PDB entry 6UD7 | X-ray diffraction, 2.30 A resolution | chains A and B of the 4 polymer chains in the assembly

# Chain A
Protein: DDB1- and CUL4-associated factor 15
Source organism: Homo sapiens
UniProt: Q66K64 (DCA15_HUMAN); residues 2-600 here = UniProt positions 2-600
Sequence (601 residues; each row starts with the number of its first residue; numbering starts at 0):
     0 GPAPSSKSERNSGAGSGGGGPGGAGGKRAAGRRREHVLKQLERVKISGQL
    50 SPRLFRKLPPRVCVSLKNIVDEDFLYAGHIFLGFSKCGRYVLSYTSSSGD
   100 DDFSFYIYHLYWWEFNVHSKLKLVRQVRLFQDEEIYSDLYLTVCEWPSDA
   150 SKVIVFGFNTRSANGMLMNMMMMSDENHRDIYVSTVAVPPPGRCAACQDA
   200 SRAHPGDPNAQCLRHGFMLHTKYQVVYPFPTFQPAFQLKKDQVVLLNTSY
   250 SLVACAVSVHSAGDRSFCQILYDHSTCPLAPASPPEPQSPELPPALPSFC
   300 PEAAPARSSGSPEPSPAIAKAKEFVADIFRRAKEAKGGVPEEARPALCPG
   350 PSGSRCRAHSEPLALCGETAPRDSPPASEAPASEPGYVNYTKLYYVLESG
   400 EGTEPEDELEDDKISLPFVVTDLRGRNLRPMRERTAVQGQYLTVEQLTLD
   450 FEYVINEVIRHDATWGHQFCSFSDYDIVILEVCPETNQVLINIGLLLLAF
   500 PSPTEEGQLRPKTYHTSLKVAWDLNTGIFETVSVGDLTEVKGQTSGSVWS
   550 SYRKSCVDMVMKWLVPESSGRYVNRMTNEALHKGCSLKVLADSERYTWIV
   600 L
Unresolved in the structure: 0-31, 200-209, 272-385, 398-416
Construct notes: expression tag (0-1)
UniProt features mapped onto this chain:
  - binding site (Zn(2+)): C193, C196, C211, H214
  - binding site (E7820): F231, A234, F235
  - modified residue (Phosphoserine): S50, S310, S314
Small-molecule neighbours: Indisulam (EF6; N~1~-(3-chloro-1H-indol-7-yl)benzene-1,4-disulfonamide): T230, F231, Q232, P233, A234, F235, V477, I478, R552, V556, V559, M560, L563
Reported in the primary citation:
  - contacts within the chain: R52-R55
  - binding site for Indisulam: T230, Q232, A234, F235, V559

# Chain B
Protein: DNA damage-binding protein 1
Source organism: Homo sapiens
UniProt: Q16531 (DDB1_HUMAN); residue numbers follow UniProt; this construct covers 1-395, 706-1140
Sequence (836 residues; row label = number of the first residue in the row; note: 304 numbers in that range are skipped by the numbering (no residue carries them; nothing is unmodelled there)):
     1 MSYNYVVTAQKPTAVNGCVTGHFTSAEDLNLLIAKNTRLEIYVVTAEGLR
    51 PVKEVGMYGKIAVMELFRPKGESKDLLFILTAKYNACILEYKQSGESIDI
   101 ITRAHGNVQDRIGRPSETGIIGIIDPECRMIGLRLYDGLFKVIPLDRDNK
   151 ELKAFNIRLEELHVIDVKFLYGCQAPTICFVYQDPQGRHVKTYEVSLREK
   201 EFNKGPWKQENVEAEASMVIAVPEPFGGAIIIGQESITYHNGDKYLAIAP
   251 PIIKQSTIVCHNRVDPNGSRYLLGDMEGRLFMLLLEKEEQMDGTVTLKDL
   301 RVELLGETSIAECLTYLDNGVVFVGSRLGDSQLVKLNVDSNEQGSYVVAM
   351 ETFTNLGPIVDMCVVDLERQGQGQLVTCSGAFKEGSLRIIRNGIG
   700 GNGNSGEIQKLHIRTVPLYESPRKICYQEVSQCFGVLSSRIEVQDTSGGT
   750 TALRPSASTQALSSSVSSSKLFSSSTAPHETSFGEEVEVHNLLIIDQHTF
   800 EVLHAHQFLQNEYALSLVSCKLGKDPNTYFIVGTAMVYPEEAEPKQGRIV
   850 VFQYSDGKLQTVAEKEVKGAVYSMVEFNGKLLASINSTVRLYEWTTEKEL
   900 RTECNHYNNIMALYLKTKGDFILVGDLMRSVLLLAYKPMEGNFEEIARDF
   950 NPNWMSAVEILDDDNFLGAENAFNLFVCQKDSAATTDEERQHLQEVGLFH
  1000 LGEFVNVFCHGSLVMQNLGETSTPTQGSVLFGTVNGMIGLVTSLSESWYN
  1050 LLLDMQNRLNKVIKSVGKIEHSFWRSFHTERKTEPATGFIDGDLIESFLD
  1100 ISRPKMQEVVANLQYDDGSGMKREATADDLIKVVEELTRIH
Unresolved in the structure: 1, 700-708, 774-779, 1111-1124
Construct notes: linker (700-705)
UniProt features mapped onto this chain:
  - modified residue: S2 (N-acetylserine), K1067 (N6-acetyllysine), T1125 (Phosphothreonine)
  - cross-link: K1121 (Glycyl lysine isopeptide (Lys-Gly) (interchain with G-Cter in SUMO2))
Disulfide bonds: C18-C313

# Chain A / chain B interface
Residue-residue contacts (96; chain A residue first):
  R33(A) - A841(B)
  R33(A) - E842(B)  salt bridge
  E34(A) - A841(B)
  H35(A) - V836(B)
  H35(A) - Y837(B)
  H35(A) - P838(B)
  H35(A) - E840(B)  hydrogen bond (side chain-backbone)
  H35(A) - A841(B)
  V36(A) - A841(B)  hydrogen bond (backbone-backbone)
  V36(A) - E842(B)
  L37(A) - A834(B)  hydrophobic
  L37(A) - V836(B)  hydrophobic
  L37(A) - Y871(B)
  K38(A) - Y812(B)
  L40(A) - Y871(B)  hydrophobic
  L40(A) - M910(B)  hydrophobic
  L40(A) - L926(B)  hydrophobic
  E41(A) - R722(B)  salt bridge
  E41(A) - E787(B)
  E41(A) - Y812(B)
  V43(A) - F1003(B)  hydrophobic
  K44(A) - V360(B)  hydrogen bond (side chain-backbone)
  K44(A) - K723(B)
  K44(A) - N1005(B)  hydrogen bond (backbone-side chain)
  K44(A) - V1033(B)
  I45(A) - R327(B)  hydrogen bond (backbone-side chain)
  I45(A) - L328(B)
  I45(A) - P358(B)  hydrophobic
  I45(A) - V360(B)  hydrophobic
  I45(A) - A381(B)  hydrophobic
  I45(A) - F382(B)  hydrophobic
  I45(A) - V1033(B)
  S46(A) - R327(B)
  S46(A) - V1033(B)
  G47(A) - F972(B)
  G47(A) - F1003(B)
  G47(A) - V1033(B)
  L49(A) - L926(B)  hydrophobic
  L49(A) - W953(B)  hydrophobic
  L49(A) - M954(B)
  L49(A) - N970(B)  hydrogen bond (backbone-side chain)
  L49(A) - F1003(B)  hydrophobic
  S50(A) - W953(B)
  S50(A) - N970(B)
  P51(A) - W953(B)  hydrophobic
  R52(A) - R114(B)
  R55(A) - E117(B)  salt bridge
  P58(A) - E842(B)
  R60(A) - E842(B)  salt bridge
  R60(A) - I909(B)
  R60(A) - M910(B)
  R60(A) - M927(B)
  V61(A) - I909(B)  hydrophobic
  R88(A) - F949(B)
  R88(A) - H991(B)
  E113(A) - F949(B)
  N115(A) - N907(B)  hydrogen bond (backbone-side chain)
  N115(A) - R928(B)  hydrogen bond
  N115(A) - E944(B)
  V116(A) - N907(B)
  V116(A) - N908(B)
  V116(A) - I909(B)  hydrophobic
  V116(A) - R928(B)
  H117(A) - Y906(B)  hydrogen bond (side chain-backbone)
  H117(A) - N907(B)  hydrogen bond (backbone-side chain)
  S118(A) - N907(B)  hydrogen bond
  P190(A) - H991(B)  hydrogen bond (backbone-side chain)
  R192(A) - D980(B)  salt bridge
  R192(A) - A982(B)
  R192(A) - E988(B)
  E484(A) - R111(B)  salt bridge
  K561(A) - R158(B)  hydrogen bond (backbone-side chain)
  W562(A) - R158(B)
  L563(A) - R158(B)  hydrogen bond (backbone-side chain)
  L563(A) - L162(B)
  V564(A) - D137(B)
  V564(A) - G138(B)
  V564(A) - L139(B)  hydrophobic
  V564(A) - R158(B)
  P565(A) - G113(B)
  P565(A) - R114(B)  hydrogen bond (backbone-backbone)
  P565(A) - D137(B)
  P565(A) - L162(B)
  E566(A) - G113(B)
  E566(A) - R114(B)
  S567(A) - G113(B)
  S567(A) - R114(B)
  S567(A) - E1079(B)  hydrogen bond (side chain-backbone)
  S568(A) - E1079(B)
  E593(A) - W953(B)  hydrogen bond (backbone-side chain)
  R594(A) - I909(B)
  R594(A) - M927(B)
  R594(A) - P951(B)
  Y595(A) - M927(B)  hydrophobic
  Y595(A) - W953(B)  hydrophobic
  T596(A) - I909(B)
Interface residues without a listed pair, chain A (47 interface residues in all): F54, L57, F114, G569, R570
Interface residues without a listed pair, chain B (56 interface residues in all): H789, L814, P843, A869, L912, R947
The authors on this interface:
  - specific contacts: R52(A)-R114(B)
  - interface residues, chain A: H35(A), R60(A)

# Summary
47 residues of chain A and 56 residues of chain B are in contact; the contacts include 17 hydrogen bonds and 6
salt bridges. Among the polar pairs are R33(A)-E842(B), E41(A)-R722(B) and R55(A)-E117(B). The authors report
a contact between R52(A) and R114(B). The paper reports a binding site for Indisulam at T230(A), Q232(A) and
A234(A) among others; interface residues H35(A) and R60(A).
Here chain A is DDB1- and CUL4-associated factor 15 and chain B is DNA damage-binding protein 1, both from
Homo sapiens. Entry 6UD7 (Crystal structure of full-length human DCAF15-DDB1(deltaBPB)-DDA1-RBM39 in complex
with indisulam) was determined by X-ray diffraction together with 6SJ7 and 6UE5 from the same study.
